Entry 6N58 (electron microscopy, 3.78 A resolution); this record covers chains I and J of the 7 polymer chains in the assembly.

# Chain I
Name: DNA-directed RNA polymerase subunit beta
From: Escherichia coli
Notes: EC 2.7.7.6
UniProt: P0A8V2 (RPOB_ECOLI); residues 1-1342 here = UniProt positions 1-1342
Amino-acid sequence (1342 residues; each row starts with the number of its first residue):
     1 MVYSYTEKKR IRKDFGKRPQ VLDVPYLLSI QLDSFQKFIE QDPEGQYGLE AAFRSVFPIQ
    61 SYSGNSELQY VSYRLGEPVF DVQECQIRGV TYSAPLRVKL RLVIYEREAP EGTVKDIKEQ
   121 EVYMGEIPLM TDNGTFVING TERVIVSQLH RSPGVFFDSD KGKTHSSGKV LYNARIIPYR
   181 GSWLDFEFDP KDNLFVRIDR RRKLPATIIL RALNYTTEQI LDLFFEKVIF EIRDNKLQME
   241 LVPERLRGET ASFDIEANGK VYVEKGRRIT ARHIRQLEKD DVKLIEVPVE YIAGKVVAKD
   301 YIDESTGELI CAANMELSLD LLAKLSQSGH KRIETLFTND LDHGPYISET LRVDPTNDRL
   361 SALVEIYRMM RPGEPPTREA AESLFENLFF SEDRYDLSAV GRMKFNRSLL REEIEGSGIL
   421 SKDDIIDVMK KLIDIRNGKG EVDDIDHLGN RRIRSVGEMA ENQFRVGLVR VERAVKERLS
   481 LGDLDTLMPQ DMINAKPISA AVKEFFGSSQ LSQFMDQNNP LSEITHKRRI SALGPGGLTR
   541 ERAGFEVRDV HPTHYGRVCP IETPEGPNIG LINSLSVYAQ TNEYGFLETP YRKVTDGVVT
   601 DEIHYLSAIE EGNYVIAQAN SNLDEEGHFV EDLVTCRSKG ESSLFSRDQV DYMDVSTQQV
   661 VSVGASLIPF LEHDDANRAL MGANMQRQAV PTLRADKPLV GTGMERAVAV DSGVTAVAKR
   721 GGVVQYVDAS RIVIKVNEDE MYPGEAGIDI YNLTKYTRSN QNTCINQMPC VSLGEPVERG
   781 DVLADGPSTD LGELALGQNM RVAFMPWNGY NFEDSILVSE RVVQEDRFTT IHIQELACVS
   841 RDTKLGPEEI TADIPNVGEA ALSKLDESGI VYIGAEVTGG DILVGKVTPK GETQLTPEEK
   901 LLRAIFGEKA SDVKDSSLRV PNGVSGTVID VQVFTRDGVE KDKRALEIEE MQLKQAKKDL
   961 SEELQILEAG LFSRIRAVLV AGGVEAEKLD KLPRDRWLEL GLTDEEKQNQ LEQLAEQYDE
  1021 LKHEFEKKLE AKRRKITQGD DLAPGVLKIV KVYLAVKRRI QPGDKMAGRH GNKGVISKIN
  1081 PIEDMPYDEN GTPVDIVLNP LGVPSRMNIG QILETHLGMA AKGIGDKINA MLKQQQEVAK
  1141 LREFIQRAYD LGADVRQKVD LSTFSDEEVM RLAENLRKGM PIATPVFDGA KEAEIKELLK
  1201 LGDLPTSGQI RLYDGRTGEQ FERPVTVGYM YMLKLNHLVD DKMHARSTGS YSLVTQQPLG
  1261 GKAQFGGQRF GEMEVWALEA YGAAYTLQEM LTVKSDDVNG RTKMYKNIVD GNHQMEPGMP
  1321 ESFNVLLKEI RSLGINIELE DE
Unresolved in the structure: 1
Residues lining bound ligands: chapso (1N7): Gln725, Tyr726, Ile748, Glu962, Gln965, Ile966, Ala969, Arg994
UniProt features mapped onto this chain:
  - modified residue (N6-acetyllysine): Lys1022, Lys1200
  - mutagenesis: Ile561 (I561S: Resistant to antibiotics salinamide A and B), Ile569 (I569S: Resistant to antibiotics salinamide A and B), Ala665 (A665E: Resistant to antibiotics salinamide A and B), Asp675 (D675A/G: Resistant to antibiotics salinamide A and B), Asn677 (N677H/K: Resistant to antibiotics salinamide A and B), Leu680 (L680M: Resistant to antibiotics salinamide A and B), Glu813 (E813K: Disrupts the enzyme's active center)

# Chain J
Name: DNA-directed RNA polymerase subunit beta'
From: Escherichia coli
Notes: EC 2.7.7.6
UniProt: P0A8T7 (RPOC_ECOLI); residue numbers follow UniProt; this construct covers 2-1407
Amino-acid sequence (1430 residues; numbered 1 to 1430; the number before each row is that of its first residue):
     1 VKDLLKFLKA QTKTEEFDAI KIALASPDMI RSWSFGEVKK PETINYRTFK PERDGLFCAR
    61 IFGPVKDYEC LCGKYKRLKH RGVICEKCGV EVTQTKVRRE RMGHIELASP TAHIWFLKSL
   121 PSRIGLLLDM PLRDIERVLY FESYVVIEGG MTNLERQQIL TEEQYLDALE EFGDEFDAKM
   181 GAEAIQALLK SMDLEQECEQ LREELNETNS ETKRKKLTKR IKLLEAFVQS GNKPEWMILT
   241 VLPVLPPDLR PLVPLDGGRF ATSDLNDLYR RVINRNNRLK RLLDLAAPDI IVRNEKRMLQ
   301 EAVDALLDNG RRGRAITGSN KRPLKSLADM IKGKQGRFRQ NLLGKRVDYS GRSVITVGPY
   361 LRLHQCGLPK KMALELFKPF IYGKLELRGL ATTIKAAKKM VEREEAVVWD ILDEVIREHP
   421 VLLNRAPTLH RLGIQAFEPV LIEGKAIQLH PLVCAAYNAD FDGDQMAVHV PLTLEAQLEA
   481 RALMMSTNNI LSPANGEPII VPSQDVVLGL YYMTRDCVNA KGEGMVLTGP KEAERLYRSG
   541 LASLHARVKV RITEYEKDAN GELVAKTSLK DTTVGRAILW MIVPKGLPYS IVNQALGKKA
   601 ISKMLNTCYR ILGLKPTVIF ADQIMYTGFA YAARSGASVG IDDMVIPEKK HEIISEAEAE
   661 VAEIQEQFQS GLVTAGERYN KVIDIWAAAN DRVSKAMMDN LQTETVINRD GQEEKQVSFN
   721 SIYMMADSGA RGSAAQIRQL AGMRGLMAKP DGSIIETPIT ANFREGLNVL QYFISTHGAR
   781 KGLADTALKT ANSGYLTRRL VDVAQDLVVT EDDCGTHEGI MMTPVIEGGD VKEPLRDRVL
   841 GRVTAEDVLK PGTADILVPR NTLLHEQWCD LLEENSVDAV KVRSVVSCDT DFGVCAHCYG
   901 RDLARGHIIN KGEAIGVIAA QSIGEPGTQL TMRTFHIGGA ASRAAAESSI QVKNKGSIKL
   961 SNVKSVVNSS GKLVITSRNT ELKLIDEFGR TKESYKVPYG AVLAKGDGEQ VAGGETVANW
  1021 DPHTMPVITE VSGFVRFTDM IDGQTITRQT DELTGLSSLV VLDSAERTAG GKDLRPALKI
  1081 VDAQGNDVLI PGTDMPAQYF LPGKAIVQLE DGVQISSGDT LARIPQESGG TKDITGGLPR
  1141 VADLFEARRP KEPAILAEIS GIVSFGKETK GKRRLVITPV DGSDPYEEMI PKWRQLNVFE
  1201 GERVERGDVI SDGPEAPHDI LRLRGVHAVT RYIVNEVQDV YRLQGVKIND KHIEVIVRQM
  1261 LRKATIVNAG SSDFLEGEQV EYSRVKIANR ELEANGKVGA TYSRDLLGIT KASLATESFI
  1321 SAASFQETTR VLTEAAVAGK RDELRGLKEN VIVGRLIPAG TGYAYHQDRM RRRAAGEAPA
  1381 APQVTAEDAS ASLAELLNAG LGGSDNELEL EVLFQGPSSG HHHHHHHHHH
Unresolved in the structure: 1-14, 939-947, 1127-1131, 1376-1430
Sequence notes: expression tag (1, 1408-1430)
Bound ions: Zn2+ site 1: Cys70, Cys72, Cys85, Cys88; Mg2+ near Asp464 (its only coordinating residue here); Zn2+ site 2: Cys814, Cys888, Cys895, Cys898
Residues lining bound ligands: chapso (1N7): Phe935, His936, Ile937, Leu1243, Gln1244
UniProt features mapped onto this chain:
  - binding site (Zn(2+)): Cys70, Cys72, Cys85, Cys88, Cys814, Cys888, Cys895, Cys898
  - binding site (Mg(2+)): Asp460, Asp462, Asp464
  - modified residue: Lys983 (N6-acetyllysine)
  - mutagenesis: Gln504 (Q504P: Resistant to antibiotics salinamide A and B), Asn690 (N690D: Resistant to antibiotics salinamide A and B), Met697 (M697V: Resistant to antibiotics salinamide A and B), Ala735 (A735T: Resistant to antibiotics salinamide A and B), Arg738 (R738C/H/P/S: Resistant to antibiotics salinamide A and B), Ala748 (A748E: Resistant to antibiotics salinamide A and B), Pro758 (P758S/T: Resistant to antibiotics salinamide A and B), Phe763 (F763C: Resistant to antibiotics salinamide A and B), Ser775 (S775A: Resistant to antibiotics salinamide A and B), Ala779 (A779T/V: Resistant to antibiotics salinamide A and B), Arg780 (R780C: Resistant to antibiotics salinamide A and B), Gly782 (G782A/C: Resistant to antibiotics salinamide A and B), 1 further mutagenesis entry in UniProt

# Interface between chain I and chain J
Contacting residue pairs (332):
  Phe545(I) - Lys781(J)
  Phe545(I) - Arg933(J)
  Arg548(I) - Arg780(J)
  Arg548(I) - Leu788(J)
  Asp549(I) - Pro750(J)
  Val550(I) - His777(J)
  Pro552(I) - Phe773(J)  hydrophobic
  His554(I) - Phe773(J)
  Tyr555(I) - Val769(J)
  Tyr555(I) - Phe773(J)
  Cys559(I) - Arg780(J)
  Pro560(I) - Phe773(J)  hydrophobic
  Pro560(I) - Thr776(J)
  Pro560(I) - Arg780(J)  hydrogen bond (backbone-side chain)
  Ile561(I) - Tyr772(J)  hydrophobic
  Ile561(I) - Thr776(J)
  Thr563(I) - Arg780(J)
  Gly566(I) - Ala787(J)
  Ile569(I) - Leu783(J)
  Ile569(I) - Ala784(J)  hydrophobic
  Asn573(I) - Arg780(J)  hydrogen bond
  Gln618(I) - Leu770(J)
  Asn620(I) - Asn768(J)
  Ser642(I) - Thr757(J)  hydrogen bond (backbone-side chain)
  Thr657(I) - Val769(J)
  Val660(I) - Val769(J)  hydrophobic
  Val660(I) - Phe773(J)  hydrophobic
  Leu671(I) - Tyr772(J)
  Glu672(I) - Leu767(J)
  His673(I) - Phe763(J)  hydrogen bond (side chain-backbone)
  His673(I) - Glu765(J)  hydrogen bond (side chain-backbone)
  His673(I) - Gly766(J)
  Asp674(I) - Phe763(J)
  Asp674(I) - Tyr772(J)  hydrogen bond (backbone-side chain)
  Asp675(I) - Arg744(J)  salt bridge
  Asp675(I) - Phe763(J)
  Ala676(I) - Tyr772(J)
  Ala676(I) - Thr776(J)
  Ala676(I) - Ala779(J)  hydrophobic
  Asn677(I) - Ala779(J)
  Asn677(I) - Arg780(J)
  Asn677(I) - Leu783(J)
  Ala679(I) - Tyr772(J)
  Leu680(I) - Leu783(J)  hydrophobic
  Phe804(I) - Ser638(J)  hydrogen bond (backbone-side chain)
  Pro806(I) - Ala632(J)
  Pro806(I) - Ala637(J)
  Trp807(I) - Ala633(J)  hydrophobic
  Asn808(I) - Pro359(J)
  Asn808(I) - Phe629(J)
  Asn808(I) - Ala630(J)
  Asn808(I) - Ala633(J)
  Gly809(I) - Val357(J)
  Gly809(I) - Pro359(J)
  Gly809(I) - Phe629(J)
  Tyr810(I) - Val357(J)
  Tyr810(I) - Pro359(J)
  Asn811(I) - Asp505(J)
  Phe812(I) - Val357(J)  hydrophobic
  Phe812(I) - Ser503(J)
  Phe812(I) - Gln504(J)  hydrogen bond (backbone-side chain)
  Phe812(I) - Asp505(J)
  Phe812(I) - Phe629(J)  hydrophobic
  Glu813(I) - Asp460(J)
  Glu813(I) - Phe461(J)
  Glu813(I) - Gln504(J)  hydrogen bond (backbone-side chain)
  Asp814(I) - Asp462(J)
  Ser815(I) - Val357(J)
  Ser815(I) - Phe461(J)
  Arg841(I) - Asp256(J)
  Gln894(I) - Arg77(J)
  Pro1062(I) - Ala446(J)
  Gly1063(I) - Val354(J)
  Lys1065(I) - Asp462(J)  hydrogen bond (side chain-backbone)
  Lys1073(I) - Asp462(J)  salt bridge
  Val1075(I) - Val354(J)  hydrophobic
  Val1075(I) - Ile355(J)
  Val1075(I) - Phe461(J)
  Val1075(I) - Asp462(J)
  Val1075(I) - Gly463(J)
  Ser1077(I) - Thr356(J)
  Asn1099(I) - Gln504(J)
  Asn1099(I) - Asp505(J)
  Pro1100(I) - Ala637(J)
  Pro1100(I) - Met725(J)
  Leu1101(I) - Gln504(J)
  Leu1101(I) - Asp505(J)
  Leu1101(I) - Met725(J)  hydrophobic
  Leu1101(I) - Ala730(J)  hydrophobic
  Leu1101(I) - Arg731(J)
  Val1103(I) - Val639(J)  hydrophobic
  Pro1104(I) - Met725(J)  hydrophobic
  Pro1104(I) - Gln736(J)
  Ser1105(I) - Arg731(J)  hydrogen bond
  Ser1105(I) - Gln736(J)  hydrogen bond (backbone-side chain)
  Arg1106(I) - Arg731(J)
  Met1107(I) - Gln736(J)
  Met1107(I) - Gln739(J)
  Met1107(I) - Leu740(J)  hydrophobic
  Ile1109(I) - Met644(J)  hydrophobic
  Ile1109(I) - Leu740(J)  hydrophobic
  Ile1109(I) - Phe763(J)
  Ile1112(I) - Val639(J)  hydrophobic
  Ile1112(I) - Gly640(J)
  Ile1112(I) - Ile641(J)
  Leu1113(I) - Ile641(J)  hydrophobic
  His1116(I) - Ile641(J)
  Phe1187(I) - Leu767(J)
  Phe1187(I) - Val769(J)  hydrophobic
  Phe1187(I) - Tyr772(J)  hydrophobic
  Glu1192(I) - Ile641(J)
  Glu1192(I) - Arg764(J)  salt bridge
  Lys1196(I) - Asp642(J)  salt bridge
  Ser1207(I) - Asp642(J)
  Gln1209(I) - Val639(J)
  Gln1209(I) - Gly640(J)
  Gln1209(I) - Asp643(J)
  Glu1219(I) - Arg538(J)  salt bridge
  Glu1219(I) - Arg634(J)  salt bridge
  Phe1221(I) - Ala633(J)
  Glu1222(I) - Tyr512(J)  hydrogen bond
  Glu1222(I) - Tyr537(J)
  Glu1222(I) - Arg634(J)
  Glu1222(I) - Ser635(J)
  Glu1222(I) - Gly636(J)
  Arg1223(I) - Tyr512(J)
  Arg1223(I) - Ser635(J)
  Arg1223(I) - Gly636(J)
  Arg1223(I) - Ala637(J)
  Arg1223(I) - Phe719(J)  hydrogen bond (side chain-backbone)
  Arg1223(I) - Ser721(J)  hydrogen bond
  Arg1223(I) - Met724(J)
  Val1225(I) - Gly636(J)
  Val1225(I) - Ser638(J)
  Thr1226(I) - Ser638(J)  hydrogen bond (backbone-side chain)
  Thr1226(I) - Val639(J)  hydrogen bond (side chain-backbone)
  Thr1226(I) - Gly640(J)
  Val1239(I) - Lys445(J)
  Asp1240(I) - Lys445(J)
  Lys1242(I) - Arg352(J)
  Lys1242(I) - Val354(J)
  Lys1242(I) - Gln465(J)
  Met1243(I) - Arg352(J)
  Met1243(I) - Ser353(J)
  Met1243(I) - Met372(J)  hydrophobic
  Met1243(I) - Lys445(J)
  His1244(I) - Gly351(J)
  His1244(I) - Arg352(J)  hydrogen bond (backbone-backbone)
  His1244(I) - Met372(J)
  Ala1245(I) - Ser350(J)
  Ala1245(I) - Gly351(J)
  Ala1245(I) - Glu375(J)
  Arg1246(I) - Asp348(J)  salt bridge
  Arg1246(I) - Tyr349(J)  hydrogen bond (backbone-backbone)
  Arg1246(I) - Ser350(J)  hydrogen bond (backbone-backbone)
  Ser1247(I) - Asp348(J)
  Ser1247(I) - Tyr349(J)
  Ser1247(I) - Glu375(J)
  Ser1247(I) - Leu376(J)
  Ser1247(I) - Lys378(J)
  Thr1248(I) - Tyr349(J)
  Tyr1251(I) - Asp348(J)  hydrogen bond
  Leu1253(I) - Pro251(J)  hydrophobic
  Val1254(I) - Arg99(J)  hydrogen bond (backbone-side chain)
  Val1254(I) - Leu249(J)
  Val1254(I) - Arg337(J)
  Thr1255(I) - Arg99(J)
  Thr1255(I) - Arg337(J)
  Gln1257(I) - Asn341(J)  hydrogen bond (side chain-backbone)
  Gln1257(I) - Lys345(J)
  Pro1258(I) - Arg346(J)
  Pro1258(I) - Asp348(J)
  Gln1264(I) - Arg346(J)
  Gly1267(I) - Arg346(J)
  Gly1267(I) - Val347(J)
  Gly1267(I) - Ser350(J)
  Gln1268(I) - Val347(J)
  Gln1268(I) - Ser350(J)  hydrogen bond (backbone-side chain)
  Gln1268(I) - Gly351(J)
  Gln1268(I) - Arg352(J)
  Gln1268(I) - Ala467(J)
  Arg1269(I) - Gln340(J)
  Arg1269(I) - Gly344(J)
  Arg1269(I) - Lys345(J)
  Arg1269(I) - Arg346(J)
  Phe1270(I) - Leu343(J)
  Phe1270(I) - Gly344(J)
  Phe1270(I) - Lys345(J)  hydrogen bond (backbone-backbone)
  Phe1270(I) - Val347(J)  hydrophobic
  Phe1270(I) - His469(J)
  Gly1271(I) - Leu343(J)
  Gly1271(I) - Gly344(J)
  Glu1272(I) - Leu343(J)
  Glu1272(I) - Arg798(J)  salt bridge
  Glu1272(I) - Lys1348(J)  salt bridge
  Met1273(I) - Thr428(J)
  Glu1274(I) - Asn424(J)  hydrogen bond
  Glu1274(I) - Arg425(J)
  Glu1274(I) - Ala426(J)
  Glu1274(I) - Thr428(J)
  Glu1274(I) - Ile434(J)
  Trp1276(I) - Thr797(J)
  Trp1276(I) - Arg798(J)
  Trp1276(I) - Val801(J)  hydrophobic
  Trp1276(I) - Gln805(J)
  Trp1276(I) - Val917(J)
  Trp1276(I) - Gln921(J)
  Leu1278(I) - Met484(J)  hydrophobic
  Glu1279(I) - Gln805(J)  hydrogen bond
  Glu1279(I) - Ala914(J)
  Glu1279(I) - Val917(J)
  Glu1279(I) - Leu1347(J)
  Glu1279(I) - Val1351(J)
  Glu1279(I) - Ile1357(J)
  Ala1280(I) - Arg431(J)  hydrogen bond (backbone-side chain)
  Ala1280(I) - Ile918(J)
  Ala1280(I) - Gln921(J)
  Tyr1281(I) - Arg431(J)  hydrogen bond (side chain-backbone)
  Tyr1281(I) - Leu432(J)
  Tyr1281(I) - Ile434(J)  hydrogen bond (side chain-backbone)
  Tyr1281(I) - Gln435(J)
  Tyr1281(I) - Leu483(J)
  Tyr1281(I) - Met484(J)  hydrophobic
  Tyr1281(I) - Asn489(J)  hydrogen bond
  Gly1282(I) - Gly1360(J)
  Gly1282(I) - Thr1361(J)  hydrogen bond (backbone-backbone)
  Ala1283(I) - Glu479(J)
  Ala1283(I) - Leu483(J)
  Ala1283(I) - Met484(J)  hydrophobic
  Ala1284(I) - Glu479(J)
  Ala1284(I) - Ile1357(J)  hydrophobic
  Ala1284(I) - Gly1362(J)
  Tyr1285(I) - Glu475(J)
  Tyr1285(I) - Glu479(J)
  Tyr1285(I) - Leu1356(J)  hydrophobic
  Tyr1285(I) - Thr1361(J)
  Thr1286(I) - Ala476(J)
  Thr1286(I) - Glu479(J)  hydrogen bond
  Leu1287(I) - Val1351(J)  hydrophobic
  Leu1287(I) - Ile1357(J)  hydrophobic
  Gln1288(I) - Leu1356(J)
  Glu1289(I) - Pro471(J)
  Glu1289(I) - Leu472(J)  hydrogen bond (side chain-backbone)
  Glu1289(I) - Thr473(J)  hydrogen bond (side chain-backbone)
  Glu1289(I) - Ala476(J)
  Met1290(I) - Val347(J)
  Leu1291(I) - Lys345(J)  hydrogen bond (backbone-side chain)
  Leu1291(I) - Val1351(J)
  Thr1292(I) - Gly1354(J)  hydrogen bond (side chain-backbone)
  Lys1294(I) - Val347(J)
  Lys1294(I) - Asp348(J)  hydrogen bond (backbone-backbone)
  Lys1294(I) - Val470(J)
  Lys1294(I) - Leu472(J)
  Ser1295(I) - Lys345(J)
  Ser1295(I) - Arg346(J)  hydrogen bond (side chain-backbone)
  Asp1296(I) - Lys345(J)  salt bridge
  Met1304(I) - Leu472(J)  hydrophobic
  Tyr1305(I) - Tyr349(J)
  Tyr1305(I) - Pro379(J)  hydrophobic
  Tyr1305(I) - Tyr382(J)
  Ile1308(I) - Pro379(J)  hydrophobic
  Ile1308(I) - Phe380(J)  hydrophobic
  Val1309(I) - Gly383(J)
  Val1309(I) - Glu386(J)
  Asp1310(I) - Glu386(J)
  His1313(I) - Phe380(J)
  His1313(I) - Leu472(J)
  His1313(I) - Thr473(J)  hydrogen bond (backbone-side chain)
  His1313(I) - Leu474(J)  hydrogen bond (backbone-backbone)
  His1313(I) - Gln477(J)
  Met1315(I) - Thr473(J)
  Pro1320(I) - Lys345(J)
  Pro1320(I) - Ile1352(J)
  Pro1320(I) - Val1353(J)
  Pro1320(I) - Gly1354(J)
  Glu1321(I) - Arg99(J)  salt bridge
  Ser1322(I) - Asn341(J)
  Ser1322(I) - Leu342(J)
  Ser1322(I) - Lys345(J)
  Phe1323(I) - Ile20(J)  hydrophobic
  Phe1323(I) - Leu342(J)  hydrophobic
  Phe1323(I) - Ile1352(J)  hydrophobic
  Phe1323(I) - Val1353(J)  hydrophobic
  Val1325(I) - Arg99(J)
  Val1325(I) - Leu249(J)  hydrophobic
  Val1325(I) - Arg337(J)
  Leu1326(I) - Ile331(J)  hydrophobic
  Leu1326(I) - Phe338(J)  hydrophobic
  Lys1328(I) - Glu100(J)
  Lys1328(I) - Met102(J)
  Lys1328(I) - Leu245(J)
  Lys1328(I) - Leu249(J)
  Glu1329(I) - Leu245(J)
  Glu1329(I) - Met330(J)
  Glu1329(I) - Ile331(J)
  Ile1330(I) - Ile331(J)  hydrophobic
  Arg1331(I) - Trp33(J)
  Arg1331(I) - Met102(J)
  Arg1331(I) - Pro243(J)
  Ser1332(I) - Met102(J)
  Ser1332(I) - Pro243(J)
  Ser1332(I) - Leu245(J)
  Ser1332(I) - Leu327(J)
  Leu1333(I) - His113(J)
  Leu1333(I) - Trp115(J)  hydrophobic
  Leu1333(I) - Leu307(J)  hydrophobic
  Gly1334(I) - Ala25(J)  hydrogen bond (backbone-backbone)
  Gly1334(I) - His113(J)  hydrogen bond (backbone-side chain)
  Ile1335(I) - Ile22(J)  hydrophobic
  Ile1335(I) - Ala23(J)
  Ile1335(I) - Trp115(J)  hydrophobic
  Ile1335(I) - Phe116(J)  hydrophobic
  Ile1335(I) - Ala1336(J)  hydrophobic
  Asn1336(I) - Ile22(J)
  Asn1336(I) - Ala23(J)  hydrogen bond (backbone-backbone)
  Asn1336(I) - Leu24(J)
  Asn1336(I) - Met29(J)
  Asn1336(I) - Trp33(J)
  Ile1337(I) - Ile20(J)  hydrophobic
  Ile1337(I) - Lys21(J)
  Glu1338(I) - Ile20(J)
  Glu1338(I) - Lys21(J)  hydrogen bond (backbone-backbone)
  Leu1339(I) - Phe17(J)  hydrophobic
  Leu1339(I) - Ala19(J)
  Leu1339(I) - Ile20(J)  hydrophobic
  Glu1340(I) - Phe17(J)
  Glu1340(I) - Asp18(J)  hydrogen bond (backbone-backbone)
  Glu1340(I) - Ala19(J)  hydrogen bond (backbone-backbone)
  Glu1340(I) - Lys21(J)
  Asp1341(I) - Asp18(J)  hydrogen bond (backbone-side chain)
  Glu1342(I) - Phe17(J)  hydrogen bond (backbone-backbone)
  Glu1342(I) - Asp18(J)  hydrogen bond (backbone-side chain)
Also at the interface, not in a pair above, chain I (163 interface residues in all): His551, Glu562, Gly570, Glu641, Met805, Leu895, Pro897, Pro1044, Gln1061, Gly1074, Thr1206, Gly1208, Thr1217, Pro1224, Gln1256, Val1275, Ala1277, Val1298, Arg1301, Gln1314, Met1319, Asn1324
Also at the interface, not in a pair above, chain J (188 interface residues in all): Glu15, Glu16, Lys76, Leu78, Lys96, Pro246, Asp248, Val253, Gly257, Tyr269, Ala328, Gly358, Tyr360, Ile394, Leu422, Pro451, Cys454, Leu508, Ser543, Leu544, Asn720, Ile722, Gly732, Ile755, Ser775, Asp785, Glu913, Arg1341, Arg1355

# Summary
Chain I and chain J form an interface of 163 and 188 residues respectively; the contacts include 50 hydrogen
bonds and 11 salt bridges. Polar contacts include Asp675(I)-Arg744(J), Lys1073(I)-Asp462(J) and
Glu1192(I)-Arg764(J). Ligands of chain I: chapso. Chain J binds chapso.
Here chain I is DNA-directed RNA polymerase subunit beta and chain J is DNA-directed RNA polymerase subunit
beta', both from Escherichia coli. Entry 6N58 (Cryo-EM structure of Escherichia coli RNAP polymerase bound
with TraR in conformation II) was determined by electron microscopy, deposited together with 6N57, 6OUL and
6P1K.
